9QT5 - chains W and 1 of the 30 polymer chains in the assembly; structure by electron microscopy, 3.13 A resolution.

[Chain W]
Molecule: Large ribosomal subunit protein bL27
Source organism: Streptomyces fradiae ATCC 10745
Reference sequence: A0A1Y2NZJ9 (A0A1Y2NZJ9_STRFR); residues 1-84 here = UniProt positions 1-84
Chain sequence (84 residues; row label = number of the first residue in the row):
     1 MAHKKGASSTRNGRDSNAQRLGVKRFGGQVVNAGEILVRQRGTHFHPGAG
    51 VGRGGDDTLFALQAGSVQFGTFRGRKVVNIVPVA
Not modelled in the structure: 1-10, 83-84

[Chain 1]
Molecule: 23S rRNA
Source organism: Streptomyces fradiae ATCC 10745
Sequence (3119 nucleotides; row label = number of the first residue in the row):
     1 GGCCAAGUUUAUAAGGGCGCACGGUGGAUGCCUUGGCACCAGGAACCGAU
    51 GAAGGACGUGGGAGGCCGCGAUAGGCCCCGGGGAGCUGUCAACCGAGCUU
   101 UGAUCCGGGGGUGUCCGAAUGGGGAAACCCGGCAGUCGUCAUGGGCUGUC
   151 ACCCACUGCUGAACACAUAGGCAGUGUGGAGGGAACGAGGGGAAGUGAAA
   201 CAUCUCAGUACCCUCAGGAAGAGAAAACAACCGUGAUUCCGGGAGUAGUG
   251 GCGAGCGAAACCGGAUGAGGCCAAACCGUAUGCGUGUGAUACCCGGCAGG
   301 GGUUGCGCAUGCGGGGUUGUGGGAUCUCUCUUUCACGGUCUGCCGGCCGU
   351 GAGACGAGUCAGAAACCGUUGAUGUAGGCGAAGGACAUGCGAAAGGUCCG
   401 GCGUAGAGGGUAAGACCCCCGUAGCUGAAACAUUGACGGCUCGUUUGAGA
   451 GACACCCAAGUAGCACGGGGCCCGAGAAAUCCCGUGUGAAUCUGGCGGGA
   501 CCACCCGCUAAGCCUAAAUAUUCCCUGGUGACCGAUAGCGGAUAGUACCG
   551 UGAGGGAAUGGUGAAAAGUACCGCGGGAGCGGAGUGAAAUAGUACCUGAA
   601 ACCGUGUGCCUACAAGCCGUGGGAGCGUCGGACAUGCUUUGCAUGUCUCG
   651 UGACUGCGUGCCUUUUGAAGAAUGAGCCUGCGAGUUUGCGGUGCGUUGCG
   701 AGGUUAACCCGUGUGGGGAAGCCGUAGCGAAAGCGAGUCCGAAUAGGGCG
   751 AUCGAGUAGCGCGCUCAAGACCCGAAGCGGAGUGAUCUAGCCAUGGGCAG
   801 GUUGAAGCGGAGGUAAGACUUCGUGGAGGACCGAACCCACCAGGGUUGAA
   851 AACCUGGGGGAUGACCUGUGGUUAGGGGUGAAAGGCCAAUCAAACUCCGU
   901 GAUAGCUGGUUCUCCCCGAAAUGCAUUUAGGUGCAGCGUCGUGUGUUUCU
   951 UGCCGGAGGUAGAGCACUGGAUAGGCGAUGGGCCCUACCGGGUUACUGAC
  1001 CUUAGCCAAACUCCGAAUGCCGGUAAGUGAGAGCGCGGCAGUGAGACUGU
  1051 GGGGGAUAAGCUCCAUGGUCGAGAGGGAAACAGCCCAGAGCAUCGACUAA
  1101 GGCCCCUAAGCGUACGCUAAGUGGGAAAGGAUGUGGAGUCGCAGAGACAA
  1151 CCAGGAGGUUGGCUUAGAAGCAGCCACCCUUGAAAGAGUGCGUAAUAGCU
  1201 CACUGGUCAAGUGAUUCCGCGCCGACAAUGUAGCGGGGCUCAAGCGUACC
  1251 GCCGAAGUCGUGUCAUUGCAGCAUAAGCCCCAACGGGUGCUGUGAUGGGU
  1301 AGGGGAGCGUCGUGUGCCGGGUGAAGCAGCCGCGGAAGCGAGUUGUGGAC
  1351 GGUUCACGAGUGAGAAUGCAGGCAUGAGUAGCGAUACACACGUGAGAAAC
  1401 GUGUGCGCCGAUUGACUAAGGGUUCCUGGGUCAAGCUGAUCUGCCCAGGG
  1451 UAAGUCGGGACCUAAGGCGAGGCCGACAGGCGUAGUCGAUGGACAACCGG
  1501 UUGAUAUUCCGGUACCCGCUUUGAAGCGCCAGCGCUGAACCCAGCGAUGC
  1551 UAAGCCCGUGAAACCGCCGUGUGCGUCUUCGGACAAGCACGGAGUGGUGG
  1601 AGCCGGUGGCCCAGACUGGUAGUAGGUGAGCGAUGGGGUGACGCAGGAAG
  1651 GUAGUCCAGCCCGGGCGGUGGUUGUCCCGGGGUAAGGGUGUAGGCCGUGU
  1701 GGUAGGCAAAUCCGUCACACGUUAAGGCUGAGACCUGAUGCCGAGCCGAU
  1751 UGUGGUGAAGUGGAUGAUCCUAUGCUGUCGAGAAAAGCCUCUAGCGAGUU
  1801 UCAUGGCGGCCCGUACCCUAAACCGACUCAGGUGGUCAGGUAGAGAAUAC
  1851 CGAGGCGUUCGGGUGAACUAUGGUUAAGGAACUCGGCAAAAUGCCCCCGU
  1901 AACUUCGGGAGAAGGGGGGCCACUUCUGGUGAUCACUCUUGCAGUGUGAG
  1951 CUGGGGGUGGCCGCAGAGACCAGCGAGAAGCGACUGUUUACUAAAAACAC
  2001 AGGUCCGUGCGAAGCCGUAAGGCGAUGUAUACGGACUGACGCCUGCCCGG
  2051 UGCUGGAACGUUAAGGGGACCGGUUAGCUUGGAUUCGUCCGGGCGAAGCU
  2101 GAGAACUUAAGCGCCAGUAAACGGCGGUGGUAACUAUAACCAUCCUAAGG
  2151 UAGCGAAAUUCCUUGUCGGGUAAGUUCCGACCUGCACGAAUGGCGUAACG
  2201 ACUUCUCGACUGUCUCAACCAUAGGCCCGGUGAAAUUGCACUACGAGUAA
  2251 AGAUGCUCGUUUCGCGCAGCAGGACGGAAAGACCCCGGGACCUUUACUAC
  2301 AGUUUGAUAUUGGUGUUCGGUUCGGCUUGUGUAGGAUAGGUGGGAGACUG
  2351 UGAAACUGUGACGCCAGUCAUGGUGGAGUCGUCGUUGAAAUACCACUCUG
  2401 GUCGUGCUGGAUGUCUAACCUGGGUCCGUGAUCCGGAUCAGGGACAGUGU
  2451 CUGAUGGGUAGUUUAACUGGGGCGGUUGCCUCCUAAAGGGUAACGGAGGC
  2501 GCCCAAAGGUUCCCUCAGCCUGGUUGGCAAUCAGGUGUUGAGUGUAAGUG
  2551 CACAAGGGAGCUUGACUGUGAGACCGACGGGUCGAGCAGGGACGAAAGUC
  2601 GGGACUAGUGAUCCGGCGGUGGCUUGUGGAAGCGCCGUCGCUCAACGGAU
  2651 AAAAGGUACCCCGGGGAUAACAGGCUGAUCUUCCCCAAGAGUCCAUAUCG
  2701 ACGGGAUGGUUUGGCACCUCGAUGUCGGCUCGUCGCAUCCUGGGGCUGGA
  2751 GUCGGUCCCAAGGGUUGGGCUGUUCGCCCAUUAAAGCGGUACGCGAGCUG
  2801 GGUUUAGAACGUCGUGAGACAGUUCGGUCCCUAUCCGCUGCGCGCGCAGG
  2851 AACAUUGAGAAGGGCUGUCCCUAGUACGAGAGGACCGGGACGGACGAACC
  2901 UCUGGUGUGCCAGUUGUUCUGCCAAGGGCAUGGCUGGUUGGCUACGUUCG
  2951 GGAGGGAUAACCGCUGAAAGCAUCUAAGCGGGAAGCCUGCUUCGAGAUGA
  3001 GUGUUCCCACCUCCUUGAGAGGGUAAGGCUCCCAGUAGACGACUGGGUUG
  3051 AUAGGCCGGAUAUGGAAGCCCAGUGAUGGGUGGAGUUGACCGGUACUAAU
  3101 AGGCCGAGGGCUUGUCCUC
Not modelled in the structure: 1-4, 279-311, 333-353, 629-647, 753-754, 806-825, 973-1003, 1029-1031, 1132-1220, 1270-1291, 1519-1630, 1721-1726, 1745-1756, 1795-1806, 2076-2096, 2126-2145, 2279-2281, 2317-2410, 2523-2531, 2721-2723, 2970, 3012-3020, 3100-3104, 3114-3119

[Interface between chain W and chain 1]
Contacting residue pairs (85):
  Arg-11(W) / G2475(1)  hydrogen bond to the sugar
  Asn-12(W) / G2496(1)  hydrogen bond to the phosphate
  Asn-12(W) / A2497(1)  hydrogen bond to the phosphate
  Arg-14(W) / C2479(1)  base contact
  Arg-14(W) / U2481(1)  base contact
  Arg-14(W) / C2482(1)  base contact
  Arg-14(W) / G2496(1)  base contact
  Arg-14(W) / A2497(1)  hydrogen bond to the base
  Arg-14(W) / G2498(1)  hydrogen bond to the base
  Arg-14(W) / G2499(1)  base contact
  Asp-15(W) / U2481(1)  base contact
  Asp-15(W) / C2482(1)  hydrogen bond to the base
  Asp-15(W) / C2483(1)  hydrogen bond to the base
  Asp-15(W) / U2484(1)  base contact
  Ser-16(W) / C2480(1)  phosphate contact
  Ser-16(W) / U2481(1)  hydrogen bond to the phosphate
  Asn-17(W) / C2480(1)  hydrogen bond to the phosphate
  Ala-18(W) / G2490(1)  phosphate contact
  Ala-18(W) / U2491(1)  phosphate contact
  Gln-19(W) / C2480(1)  hydrogen bond to the phosphate
  Gln-19(W) / U2481(1)  hydrogen bond to the phosphate
  Gln-19(W) / G2490(1)  phosphate contact
  Arg-20(W) / G2489(1)  sugar contact
  Arg-20(W) / G2490(1)  hydrogen bond to the phosphate
  Arg-20(W) / C2575(1)  hydrogen bond to the sugar
  Arg-20(W) / G2576(1)  salt bridge to the phosphate
  Leu-21(W) / G2489(1)  sugar contact
  Val-23(W) / A957(1)  sugar contact
  Lys-24(W) / C2574(1)  sugar contact
  Arg-25(W) / A2573(1)  phosphate contact
  Arg-25(W) / C2574(1)  salt bridge to the phosphate
  Phe-26(W) / G955(1)  base contact
  Phe-26(W) / G956(1)  base contact
  Phe-26(W) / A957(1)  base contact
  Phe-26(W) / C1021(1)  base contact
  Gly-27(W) / G955(1)  hydrogen bond to the base
  Gly-27(W) / G956(1)  hydrogen bond to the sugar
  Gly-28(W) / G1022(1)  sugar contact
  Gln-29(W) / C1021(1)  hydrogen bond to the sugar
  Gln-29(W) / G1022(1)  hydrogen bond to the sugar
  Asn-32(W) / G2572(1)  sugar contact
  Asn-32(W) / A2573(1)  phosphate contact
  Ala-33(W) / A2571(1)  base contact
  Ala-33(W) / G2572(1)  hydrogen bond to the sugar
  Gly-34(W) / A2571(1)  base contact
  Gly-34(W) / G2572(1)  hydrogen bond to the base
  Glu-35(W) / G2572(1)  sugar contact
  Glu-35(W) / A2573(1)  phosphate contact
  Ile-36(W) / A2573(1)  hydrogen bond to the sugar
  Ile-36(W) / C2574(1)  sugar contact
  Ile-36(W) / C2583(1)  base contact
  Arg-39(W) / C2574(1)  hydrogen bond to the base
  Arg-39(W) / G2581(1)  base contact
  Arg-39(W) / U2582(1)  hydrogen bond to the sugar
  Arg-39(W) / C2583(1)  hydrogen bond to the sugar
  Arg-41(W) / G2548(1)  base contact
  Arg-41(W) / U2549(1)  hydrogen bond to the sugar
  Arg-41(W) / C2605(1)  hydrogen bond to the sugar
  Arg-41(W) / U2606(1)  hydrogen bond to the sugar
  Gly-42(W) / U2549(1)  hydrogen bond to the base
  Thr-43(W) / G2550(1)  hydrogen bond to the sugar
  Thr-43(W) / A2555(1)  hydrogen bond to the base
  His-44(W) / G958(1)  salt bridge to the phosphate
  His-44(W) / G2550(1)  salt bridge to the phosphate
  Phe-45(W) / A957(1)  phosphate contact
  His-46(W) / C2551(1)  salt bridge to the phosphate
  Arg-53(W) / A2555(1)  base contact
  Gly-54(W) / C2583(1)  phosphate contact
  Gly-54(W) / G2584(1)  phosphate contact
  Gly-55(W) / C2583(1)  hydrogen bond to the phosphate
  Gly-55(W) / G2584(1)  hydrogen bond to the phosphate
  Gly-55(W) / C2605(1)  sugar contact
  Asp-56(W) / U2582(1)  hydrogen bond to the sugar
  Asp-56(W) / C2583(1)  sugar contact
  Asp-56(W) / C2605(1)  sugar contact
  Asp-57(W) / C2605(1)  sugar contact
  Thr-58(W) / C2583(1)  sugar contact
  Phe-60(W) / G2584(1)  sugar contact
  Leu-62(W) / A2585(1)  sugar contact
  Phe-69(W) / G956(1)  sugar contact
  Phe-69(W) / A957(1)  phosphate contact
  Arg-73(W) / C2553(1)  hydrogen bond to the base
  Arg-75(W) / C2551(1)  salt bridge to the phosphate
  Arg-75(W) / A2552(1)  salt bridge to the phosphate
  Arg-75(W) / C2553(1)  base contact
Other interface residues (no listed pair), chain W (43 interface residues in all): Gly-13, Gly-74, Lys-76
Other interface residues (no listed pair), chain 1 (42 interface residues in all): G2495, A2604

[Summary]
43 residues of chain W and 42 residues of chain 1 are in contact; the contacts include 33 hydrogen bonds and 7
salt bridges. Among the polar pairs are Arg-14(W)/A2497(1), Arg-14(W)/G2498(1) and Asp-15(W)/C2482(1).
Here chain W is Large ribosomal subunit protein bL27 and chain 1 is 23S rRNA, both from Streptomyces fradiae
ATCC 10745. Entry 9QT5 (Structure of the 50S ribosomal subunit from the antibiotic-producing bacterium
Streptomyces fradiae) was determined by electron microscopy.
